Entry 3P8M (X-ray diffraction, 2.90 A resolution); this record covers chains A and B of the 4 polymer chains in the assembly.

# Chain A (and B)
Protein: Dynein light chain 2
Source organism: Homo sapiens
Notes: chain B of this document is another copy of the same molecule, construct and numbering; everything in this record applies to it too
UniProt: Q96FJ2 (DYL2_HUMAN); numbering as in UniProt (aligned over 1-89)
Amino-acid sequence (92 residues; numbered -2 to 89; the number before each row is that of its first residue; numbers below 1 keep their minus sign (Gly-2 is residue -2)):
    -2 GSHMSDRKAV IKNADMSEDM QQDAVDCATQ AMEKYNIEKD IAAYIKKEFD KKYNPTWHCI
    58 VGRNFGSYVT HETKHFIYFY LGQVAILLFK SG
Disordered / not traced: -2 to 2
Differences from the reference sequence: expression tag (-2 to 0)
UniProt features mapped onto this chain:
  - site: Tyr41 (Interaction with myosin V motor complex)

# How chain A and chain B interact
Pairs across the interface (60):
  Glu35(A) with Asn61(B); Gly63(B)
  Lys36(A) with Gly63(B); Ser64(B)
  Ala39(A) with Ser64(B); Tyr65(B)
  Ala40(A) with Tyr65(B), hydrophobic
  Lys43(A) with Tyr65(B); Thr67(B), hydrogen bond
  Lys44(A) with Tyr65(B)
  Thr53(A) with Thr67(B)
  His55(A) with Tyr65(B); Val66(B); Thr67(B), hydrogen bond (side chain-backbone); Ser88(B), hydrogen bond
  Cys56(A) with Ser64(B); Tyr65(B), hydrogen bond (backbone-backbone)
  Ile57(A) with Ile57(B), hydrophobic; Phe62(B), hydrophobic; Gly63(B); Ser64(B); Val66(B), hydrophobic
  Val58(A) with Phe62(B); Gly63(B), hydrogen bond (backbone-backbone)
  Gly59(A) with Asn61(B); Phe62(B)
  Arg60(A) with Asn61(B), hydrogen bond (backbone-backbone)
  Asn61(A) with Glu35(B); Gly59(B); Arg60(B), hydrogen bond (backbone-backbone); Asn61(B), hydrogen bond (backbone-backbone)
  Phe62(A) with Glu35(B); Ile57(B), hydrophobic; Val58(B); Gly59(B); Phe62(B), hydrophobic
  Gly63(A) with Glu35(B); Lys36(B); Ile57(B); Val58(B), hydrogen bond (backbone-backbone)
  Ser64(A) with Lys36(B); Ala39(B); Cys56(B); Ile57(B)
  Tyr65(A) with Ala39(B); Ala40(B), hydrophobic; Lys43(B); Lys44(B); His55(B); Cys56(B), hydrogen bond (backbone-backbone)
  Val66(A) with His55(B); Ile57(B), hydrophobic
  Thr67(A) with Lys43(B), hydrogen bond; Thr53(B); His55(B), hydrogen bond (backbone-side chain)
  Phe86(A) with His55(B)
  Ser88(A) with His55(B), hydrogen bond; Ser88(B), hydrogen bond (side chain-backbone); Gly89(B)
  Gly89(A) with Gly89(B), hydrogen bond (backbone-backbone)
Other interface residues (no listed pair), chain A (24 interface residues in all): Leu84
Other interface residues (no listed pair), chain B (24 interface residues in all): Leu84, Phe86

# Summary
Chain A and chain B each contribute 24 residues to their interface; the contacts include 15 hydrogen bonds.
Polar pairs include Lys43(A)-Thr67(B), His55(A)-Thr67(B) and His55(A)-Ser88(B).
Chain A and chain B are both Dynein light chain 2 (Homo sapiens); the structure, Human dynein light chain
(DYNLL2) in complex with an in vitro evolved peptide dimerized by leucine ..., was determined by X-ray
diffraction, deposited together with 2XQQ.
